6H6E - chains D and F of the 6 polymer chains in the assembly; structure by electron microscopy, 3.95 A resolution.

Chain D:
Molecule: TcdA1
Organism: Photorhabdus luminescens
UniProtKB: Q9RN43 (Q9RN43_PHOLU); residues 1-2516 here = UniProt positions 1-2516
Amino-acid sequence (2516 residues; numbered 1 to 2516; the number before each row is that of its first residue):
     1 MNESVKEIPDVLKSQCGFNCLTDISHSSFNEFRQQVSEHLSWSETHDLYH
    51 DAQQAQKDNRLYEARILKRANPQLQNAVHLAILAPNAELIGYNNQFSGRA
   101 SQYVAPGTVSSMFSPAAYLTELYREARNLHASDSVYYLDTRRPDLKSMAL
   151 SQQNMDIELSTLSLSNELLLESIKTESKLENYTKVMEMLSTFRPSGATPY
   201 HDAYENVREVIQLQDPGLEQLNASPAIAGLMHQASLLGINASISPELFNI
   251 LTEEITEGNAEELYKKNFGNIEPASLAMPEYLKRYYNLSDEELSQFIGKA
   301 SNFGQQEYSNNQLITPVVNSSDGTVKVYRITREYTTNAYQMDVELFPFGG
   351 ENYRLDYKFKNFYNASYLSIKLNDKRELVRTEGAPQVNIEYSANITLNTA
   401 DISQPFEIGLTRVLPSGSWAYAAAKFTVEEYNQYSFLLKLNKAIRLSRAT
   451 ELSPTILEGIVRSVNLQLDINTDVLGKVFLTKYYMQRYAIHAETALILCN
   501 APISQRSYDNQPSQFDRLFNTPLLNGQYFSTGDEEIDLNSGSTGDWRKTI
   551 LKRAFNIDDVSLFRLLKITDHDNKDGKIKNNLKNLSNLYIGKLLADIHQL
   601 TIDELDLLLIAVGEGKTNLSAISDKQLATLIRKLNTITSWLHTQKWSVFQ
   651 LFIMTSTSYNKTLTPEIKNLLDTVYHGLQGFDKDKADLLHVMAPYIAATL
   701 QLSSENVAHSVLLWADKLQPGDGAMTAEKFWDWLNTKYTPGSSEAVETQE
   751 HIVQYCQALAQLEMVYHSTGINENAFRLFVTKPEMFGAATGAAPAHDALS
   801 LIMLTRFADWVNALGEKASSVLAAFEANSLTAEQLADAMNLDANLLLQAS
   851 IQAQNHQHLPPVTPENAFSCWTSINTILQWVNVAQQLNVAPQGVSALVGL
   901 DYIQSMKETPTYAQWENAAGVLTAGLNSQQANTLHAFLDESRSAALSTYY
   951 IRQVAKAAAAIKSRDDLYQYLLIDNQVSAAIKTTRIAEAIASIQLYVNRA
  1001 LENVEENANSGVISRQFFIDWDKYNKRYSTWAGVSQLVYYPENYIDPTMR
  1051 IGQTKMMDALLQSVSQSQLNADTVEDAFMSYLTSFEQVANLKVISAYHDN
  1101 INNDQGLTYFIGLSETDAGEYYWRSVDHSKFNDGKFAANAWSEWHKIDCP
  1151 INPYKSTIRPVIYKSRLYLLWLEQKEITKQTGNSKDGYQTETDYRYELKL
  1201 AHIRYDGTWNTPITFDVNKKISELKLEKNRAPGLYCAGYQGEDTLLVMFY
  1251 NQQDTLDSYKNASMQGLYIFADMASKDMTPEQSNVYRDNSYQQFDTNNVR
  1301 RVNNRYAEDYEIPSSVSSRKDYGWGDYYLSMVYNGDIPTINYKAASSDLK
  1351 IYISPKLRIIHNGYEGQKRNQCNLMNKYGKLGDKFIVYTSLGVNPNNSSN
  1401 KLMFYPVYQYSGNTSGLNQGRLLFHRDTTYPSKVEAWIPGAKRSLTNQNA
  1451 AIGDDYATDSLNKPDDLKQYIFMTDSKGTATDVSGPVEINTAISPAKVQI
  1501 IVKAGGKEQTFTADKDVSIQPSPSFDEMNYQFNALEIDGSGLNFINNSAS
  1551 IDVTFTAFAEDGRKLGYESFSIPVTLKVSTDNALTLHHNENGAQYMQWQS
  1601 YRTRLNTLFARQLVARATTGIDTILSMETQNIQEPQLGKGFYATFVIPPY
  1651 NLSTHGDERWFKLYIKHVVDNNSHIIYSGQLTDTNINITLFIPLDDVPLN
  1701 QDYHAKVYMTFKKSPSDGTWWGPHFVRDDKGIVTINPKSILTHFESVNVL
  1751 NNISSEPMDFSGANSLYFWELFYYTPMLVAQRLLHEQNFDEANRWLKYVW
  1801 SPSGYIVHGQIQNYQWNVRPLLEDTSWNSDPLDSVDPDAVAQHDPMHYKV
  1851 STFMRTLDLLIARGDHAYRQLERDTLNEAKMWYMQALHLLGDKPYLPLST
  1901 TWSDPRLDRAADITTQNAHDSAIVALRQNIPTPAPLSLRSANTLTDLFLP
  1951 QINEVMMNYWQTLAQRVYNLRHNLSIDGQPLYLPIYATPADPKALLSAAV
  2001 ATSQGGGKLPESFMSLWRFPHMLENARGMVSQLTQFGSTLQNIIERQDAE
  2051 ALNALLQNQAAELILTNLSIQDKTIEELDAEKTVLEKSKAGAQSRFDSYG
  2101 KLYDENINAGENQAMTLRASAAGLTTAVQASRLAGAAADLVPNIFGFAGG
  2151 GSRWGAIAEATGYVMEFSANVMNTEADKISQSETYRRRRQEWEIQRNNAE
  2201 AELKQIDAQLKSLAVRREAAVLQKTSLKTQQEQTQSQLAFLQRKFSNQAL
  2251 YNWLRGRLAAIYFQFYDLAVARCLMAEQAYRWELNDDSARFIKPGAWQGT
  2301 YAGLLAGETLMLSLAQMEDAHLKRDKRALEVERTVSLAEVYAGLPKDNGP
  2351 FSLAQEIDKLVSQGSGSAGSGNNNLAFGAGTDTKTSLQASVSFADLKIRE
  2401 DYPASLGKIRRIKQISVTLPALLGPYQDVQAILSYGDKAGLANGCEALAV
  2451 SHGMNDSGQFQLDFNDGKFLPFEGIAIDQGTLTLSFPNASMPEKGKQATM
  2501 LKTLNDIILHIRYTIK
Disordered / not traced: 1-69, 1180-1189, 1923-1942

Chain F:
Molecule: TcdB2, TccC3
Organism: Photorhabdus luminescens
UniProtKB: chimeric construct of Q8GF99, Q8GF97: residues 1-1479 from Q8GF99 (Q8GF99_PHOLU) positions 1-1474 (offset varies); residues 1480-2439 from Q8GF97 positions 1-960 (UniProt number = residue number - 1479)
Amino-acid sequence (2434 residues; row label = number of the first residue in the row; note: 5 numbers in that range are skipped by the numbering (no residue carries them; nothing is unmodelled there)):
     1 MQNSQDFSITELSLPKGGGAITGMGEALTPTGPDGMAALSLPLPISAGRG
    51 YAPAFTLNYNSGAGNSPFGLGWDCNVMTIRRRTHFGVPHYDETDTFLGPE
   101 GEVLVVADQPRDESTLQGINLGATFTVTGYRSRLESHFSRLEYWQPKTTG
   151 KTDFWLIYSPDGQVHLLGKSPQARISNPSQTTQTAQWLLEASVSSRGEQI
   201 YYQYRAEDDTGCEADEITHHLQATAQRYLHIVYYGNRTASETLPGLDGSA
   251 PSQADWLFYLVFDYGERSNNLKTPPAFSTTGSWLCRQDRFSRYEYGFEIR
   301 TRRLCRQVLMYHHLQALDSKITEHNGPTLVSRLILNYDESAIASTLVFVR
   351 RVGHEQDGNVVTLPPLELAYQDFSPRHHAHWQPMDVLANFNAIQRWQLVD
   401 LKGEGLPGLLYQDKGAWWYRSAQRLGEIGSDAVTWEKMQPLSVIPSLQSN
   451 ASLVDINGDGQLDWVITGPGLRGYHSQRPDGSWTRFTPLNALPVEYTHPR
   501 AQLADLMGAGLSDLVLIGPKSVRLYANTRDGFAKGKDVVQSGDITLPVPG
   551 ADPRKLVAFSDVLGSGQAHLVEVSATKVTCWPNLGRGRFGQPITLPGFSQ
   601 PATEFNPAQVYLADLDGSGPTDLIYVHTNRLDIFLNKSGNGFAEPVTLRF
   651 PEGLRFDHTCQLQMADVQGLGVASLILSVPHMSPHHWRCDLTNMKPWLLN
   701 EMNNNMGVHHTLRYRSSSQFWLDEKAAALTTGQTPVCYLPFPIHTLWQTE
   751 TEDEISGNKLVTTLRYARGAWDGREREFRGFGYVEQTDSHQLAQGNAPER
   801 TPPALTKNWYATGLPVIDNALSTEYWRDDQAFAGFSPRFTTWQDNKDVPL
   851 TPEDDNSRYWFNRALKGQLLRSELYGLDDSTNKHVPYTVTEFRSQVRRLQ
   901 HTDSRYPVLWSSVVESRNYHYERIASDPQCSQNITLSSDRFGQPLKQLSV
   951 QYPRRQQPAINLYPDTLPDKLLANSYDDQQRQLRLTYQQSSWHHLTNNTV
  1001 RVLGLPDSTRSDIFTYGAENVPAGGLNLELLSDKNSLIADDKPREYLGQQ
  1051 KTAYTDGQNTTPLQTPTRQALIAFTETTVFNQSTLSAFNGSIPSDKLSTT
  1101 LEQAGYQQTNYLFPRTGEDKVWVAHHGYTDYGTAAQFWRPQKQSNTQLTG
  1151 KITLIWDANYCVVVQTRDAAGLTTSAKYDWRFLTPVQLTDINDNQHLITL
  1201 DALGRPITLRFWGTENGKMTGYSSPEKASFSPPSDVNAAIELKKPLPVAQ
  1251 CQVYAPESWMPVLSQKTFNRLAEQDWQKLYNARIITEDGRICTLAYRRWV
  1301 QSQKAIPQLISLLNNGPRLPPHSLTLTTDRYDHDPEQQIRQQVVFSDGFG
  1351 RLLQAAARHEAGMARQRNEDGSLIINVQHTENRWAVTGRTEYDNKGQPIR
  1401 TYQPYFLNDWRYVSNDSARQEKEAYADTHVYDPIGREIKVITAKGWFRRT
  1451 LFTPWFTVNEDENDTAAEVK
  1476 KVKMMKNIDPKLYQKTPTVSVYDNRGLIIRNIDFHRTTANGDPDTRITRH
  1526 QYDIHGHLNQSIDPRLYEAKQTNNTIKPNFLWQYDLTGNPLCTESIDAGR
  1576 TVTLNDIEGRPLLTVTATGVIQTRQYETSSLPGRLLSVAEQTPEEKTSRI
  1626 TERLIWAGNTEAEKDHNLAGQCVRHYDTAGVTRLESLSLTGTVLSQSSQL
  1676 LIDTQEANWTGDNETVWQNMLADDIYTTLSTFDATGALLTQTDAKGNIQR
  1726 LAYDVAGQLNGSWLTLKGQTEQVIIKSLTYSAAGQKLREEHGNDVITEYS
  1776 YEPETQRLIGIKTRRPSDTKVLQDLRYEYDPVGNVISIRNDAEATRFWHN
  1826 QKVMPENTYTYDSLYQLISATGREMANIGQQSHQFPSPALPSDNNTYTNY
  1876 TRTYTYDRGGNLTKIQHSSPATQNNYTTNITVSNRSNRAVLSTLTEDPAQ
  1926 VDALFDAGGHQNTLISGQNLNWNTRGELQQVTLVKRDKGANDDREWYRYS
  1976 GDGRRMLKINEQQASNNAQTQRVTYLPNLELRLTQNSTATTEDLQVITVG
  2026 EAGRAQVRVLHWESGKPEDIDNNQLRYSYDNLIGSSQLELDSEGQIISEE
  2076 EYYPYGGTALWAARNQTEASYKTIRYSGKERDATGLYYYGYRYYQPWIGR
  2126 WLSSDPAGTIDGLNLYRMVRNNPVTLLDPDGLMPTIAERIAALKKNKVTD
  2176 SAPSPANATNVAINIRPPVAPKPSLPKASTSSQPTTHPIGAANIKPTTSG
  2226 SSIVAPLSPVGNKSTSEISLPESAQSSSSSTTSTNLQKKSFTLYRADNRS
  2276 FEEMQSKFPEGFKAWTPLDTKMARQFASIFIGQKDTSNLPKETVKNISTW
  2326 GAKPKLKDLSNYIKYTKDKSTVWVSTAINTEAGGQSSGAPLHKIDMDLYE
  2376 FAIDGQKLNPLPEGRTKNMVPSLLLDTPQIETSSIIALNHGPVNDAEISF
  2426 LTTIPLKNVKPHKR
Disordered / not traced: 1476-1481, 2158-2439

Interface between chain D and chain F:
Residue-residue contacts (32):
  S2336(D) - M682(F)
  E2339(D) - M682(F)
  A2354(D) - R655(F)
  Q2355(D) - E652(F)  hydrogen bond
  L2419(D) - H658(F)
  P2420(D) - D657(F)
  P2420(D) - H658(F)
  P2420(D) - H681(F)
  A2421(D) - D657(F)
  A2421(D) - H658(F)  hydrogen bond (backbone-backbone)
  L2422(D) - Q609(F)
  L2422(D) - H627(F)
  L2422(D) - T628(F)
  L2422(D) - F656(F)
  L2422(D) - D657(F)
  L2422(D) - H658(F)
  L2423(D) - N606(F)  hydrogen bond (backbone-side chain)
  G2424(D) - N606(F)
  P2425(D) - P553(F)
  P2425(D) - F605(F)
  P2425(D) - N606(F)
  Y2426(D) - P553(F)
  Y2426(D) - R554(F)
  G2453(D) - H658(F)
  M2454(D) - H658(F)
  K2502(D) - R655(F)  hydrogen bond (backbone-side chain)
  T2503(D) - T628(F)
  T2503(D) - R655(F)
  L2504(D) - R655(F)
  N2505(D) - R655(F)  hydrogen bond
  N2505(D) - F656(F)
  N2505(D) - D657(F)  hydrogen bond
Other interface residues (no listed pair), chain D (20 interface residues in all): T2418, I2508
Other interface residues (no listed pair), chain F (19 interface residues in all): D552, T603, P607, V626, T659

Summary:
Chain D and chain F form an interface of 20 and 19 residues respectively, with 6 hydrogen bonds. Among the
polar pairs are Q2355(D)-E652(F), L2423(D)-N606(F) and K2502(D)-R655(F).
Here chain D is TcdA1 and chain F is TcdB2, TccC3, both from Photorhabdus luminescens. Entry 6H6E (PTC3
holotoxin complex from Photorhabdus luminecens in prepore state (TcdA1, TcdB2, TccC3)) was determined by
electron microscopy together with 6H6F and 6H6G from the same study.
